6VLR - chains B and N of the 14 polymer chains in the assembly; structure by electron microscopy, 4.42 A resolution (low resolution: residue-level contacts below are approximate; hydrogen-bond / salt-bridge calls are withheld).

== Chain B ==
Molecule: BG505 SOSIPv5.2 gp41
Organism: Human immunodeficiency virus 1
UniProt: Q2N0S6 (Q2N0S6_9HIV1); residues 512-664 here correspond to UniProt positions 509-661 (UniProt number = residue number - 3)
Sequence (153 residues; each row starts with the number of its first residue):
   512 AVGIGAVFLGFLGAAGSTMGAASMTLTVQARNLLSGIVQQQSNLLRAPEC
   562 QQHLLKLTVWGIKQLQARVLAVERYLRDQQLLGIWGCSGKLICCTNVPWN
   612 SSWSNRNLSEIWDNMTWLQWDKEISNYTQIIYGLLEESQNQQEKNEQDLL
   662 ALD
Disordered / not traced: 512-514, 547-567, 664
Disulfide bonds: Cys598-Cys604
Sequence notes: conflict Pro559 (Ile556 in Q2N0S6), Cys561 (Ala558 in Q2N0S6), Cys605 (Thr602 in Q2N0S6)

== Chain N ==
Molecule: RM20E1 Fab Kappa Chain
Organism: Macaca mulatta
Notes: antibody fragment or engineered binder
Sequence (112 residues; each row starts with the number of its first residue; a row labelled like 27A-27E holds insertion residues (27A, then the next letters in order)):
     1 DVVMTQSPLSLPITPGQPASISCRSSQ
27A-27E SLVHN
    28 NGNTYLTWYQQRPGQPPRRLIYQVSNRDSGVPDRFIGSGAGTDFTLKISR
    78 VESEDVGIYYCGQITDFPYSFGQGTKVDIK
Disulfide bonds: Cys23-Cys88

== Interface between chain B and chain N ==
Pairs across the interface - 5 pairs, chain B then chain N:
  Ile515(B) with Tyr96(N)
  Gly516(B) with Phe94(N); Tyr96(N)
  Phe519(B) with Asn28(N)
  Leu520(B) with Asn28(N)
Interface residues without a listed pair, chain B (6 interface residues in all): Ala517, Gly521
Interface residues without a listed pair, chain N (4 interface residues in all): Asn27E
Interface features reported in the paper:
  - epitope / paratope residues, chain B: Ile515(B)

== Overview ==
6 residues of chain B face 4 of chain N across their interface. From the paper: the epitope/paratope residue
Ile515(B).
Here chain B is BG505 SOSIPv5.2 gp41 (Human immunodeficiency virus 1) and chain N is RM20E1 Fab Kappa Chain
(Macaca mulatta). Entry 6VLR (BG505 SOSIP.v5.2 in complex with rhesus macaque Fab RM20E1 and PGT122 Fab) was
determined by electron microscopy, deposited together with 6VOR, 6VSR, 6VO1 and 6VN0.
